Entry 1J35 (X-ray diffraction, 1.80 A resolution); this record covers chains A and C of the 3 polymer chains in the assembly.

# Chain A
Molecule: coagulation factor IX-binding protein A chain
Source organism: Trimeresurus flavoviridis
Reference sequence: P23806 (IXA_TRIFL); residue numbers follow UniProt; this construct covers 1-129
Amino-acid sequence (129 residues; numbered 1 to 129; the number before each row is that of its first residue):
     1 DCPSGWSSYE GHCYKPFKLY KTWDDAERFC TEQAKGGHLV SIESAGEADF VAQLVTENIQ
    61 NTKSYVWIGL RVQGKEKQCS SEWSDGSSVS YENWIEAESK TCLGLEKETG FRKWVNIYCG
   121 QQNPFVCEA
UniProt features mapped onto this chain:
  - binding site (Ca(2+)): Ser64
Cystine bridges: Cys2-Cys13, Cys30-Cys127, Cys102-Cys119
Ion coordination: Ca2+ site 1: Ser41, Glu43, Glu47, Glu128; Ca2+ site 2: Glu98 (shared with Glu426(C), Glu430(C) of chain C)

# Chain C
Molecule: Coagulation factor IX
Source organism: Bos taurus
Notes: EC 3.4.21.22; fragment: gla domain
Reference sequence: P00741 (FA9_BOVIN); residues 401-446 here correspond to UniProt positions 1-46 (UniProt number = residue number - 400)
Amino-acid sequence (46 residues; each row starts with the number of its first residue):
   401 YNSGKLEEFV RGNLERECKE EKCSFEEARE VFENTEKTTE FWKQYV
Construct notes: modified residue (407-408, 415, 417, 420-421, 426-427, 430, 433, 436, 440)
Modified positions: Glu407, Glu408, Glu415, Glu417, Glu420, Glu421, Glu426, Glu427, Glu430, Glu433, Glu436, Glu440 (gamma-carboxy-glutamic acid; CGU)
Cystine bridges: Cys418-Cys423
Ion coordination: Ca2+ site 1: Tyr401, Asn402, Glu407, Glu408, Glu417, Glu427; Ca2+ site 2: Tyr401, Glu407, Glu417, Glu421; Ca2+ site 3: Glu408, Glu427, Glu430; Ca2+ site 4: Glu408, Glu417, Glu427, Glu430; Ca2+ site 5: Glu415, Glu420; Ca2+ site 6 near Glu421 (its only coordinating residue here); Ca2+ site 7: Glu426, Glu430 (shared with Glu98(A) of chain A); Ca2+ site 8: Glu436, Glu440

# How chain A and chain C interact
Residue-residue contacts - 18 pairs, chain A then chain C:
  Tyr20(A) - Val446(C)  hydrogen bond (side chain-backbone)
  Asn61(A) - Val446(C)
  Thr62(A) - Lys422(C)  hydrogen bond (backbone-side chain)
  Lys63(A) - Tyr445(C)  hydrogen bond (side chain-backbone)
  Lys63(A) - Val446(C)
  Ser64(A) - Trp442(C)  hydrogen bond
  Ser64(A) - Val446(C)
  Tyr65(A) - Ser424(C)
  Ile95(A) - Arg429(C)
  Ile95(A) - Glu433(C)
  Ala97(A) - Arg429(C)
  Glu98(A) - Glu426(C)
  Glu98(A) - Arg429(C)  salt bridge
  Glu98(A) - Glu430(C)
  Lys100(A) - Glu426(C)
  Gln121(A) - Phe425(C)
  Gln122(A) - Thr439(C)
  Gln122(A) - Lys443(C)
Interface residues without a listed pair, chain A (13 interface residues in all): Tyr118
Interface residues without a listed pair, chain C (13 interface residues in all): Thr435

# Overview
Chain A and chain C each contribute 13 residues to their interface, with 4 hydrogen bonds and 1 salt bridge.
Polar pairs include Glu98(A)-Arg429(C), Tyr20(A)-Val446(C) and Thr62(A)-Lys422(C). Ser41(A), Glu43(A),
Glu47(A) and Glu128(A) coordinate Ca2+ site 1. UniProt lists Ca2+-binding residue Ser64(A) on chain A.
Chain A is coagulation factor IX-binding protein A chain (Trimeresurus flavoviridis) and chain C is
Coagulation factor IX (Bos taurus); the structure, Crystal Structure of Ca(II)-bound Gla Domain of Factor IX
Complexed with Binding Protein, was determined by X-ray diffraction (same publication as 1J34).
